Entry 8U6Y (electron microscopy, 2.80 A resolution); this record covers chains A and G of the 34 polymer chains in the assembly.

Chain A:
Name: Proteasome subunit alpha type-1
Source organism: Saccharomyces cerevisiae S288C
Notes: EC 3.4.25.1
Reference sequence: P21243 (PSA1_YEAST); numbering as in UniProt (aligned over 1-252)
Chain sequence (252 residues; row label = number of the first residue in the row):
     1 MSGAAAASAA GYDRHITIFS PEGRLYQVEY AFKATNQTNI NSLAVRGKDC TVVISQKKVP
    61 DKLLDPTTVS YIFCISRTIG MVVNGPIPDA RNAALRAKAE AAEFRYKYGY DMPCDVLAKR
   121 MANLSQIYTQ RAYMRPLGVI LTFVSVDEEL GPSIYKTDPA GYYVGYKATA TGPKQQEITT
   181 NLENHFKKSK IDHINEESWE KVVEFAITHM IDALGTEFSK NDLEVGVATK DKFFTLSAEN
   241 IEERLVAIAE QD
Unresolved in the structure: 1-10, 187-196, 252

Chain G:
Name: Proteasome subunit alpha type-7
Source organism: Saccharomyces cerevisiae S288C
Notes: EC 3.4.25.1
Reference sequence: P21242 (PSA7_YEAST); residues 1-288 here = UniProt positions 1-288
Chain sequence (288 residues; numbered 1 to 288; the number before each row is that of its first residue):
     1 MTSIGTGYDL SNSVFSPDGR NFQVEYAVKA VENGTTSIGI KCNDGVVFAV EKLITSKLLV
    61 PQKNVKIQVV DRHIGCVYSG LIPDGRHLVN RGREEAASFK KLYKTPIPIP AFADRLGQYV
   121 QAHTLYNSVR PFGVSTIFGG VDKNGAHLYM LEPSGSYWGY KGAATGKGRQ SAKAELEKLV
   181 DHHPEGLSAR EAVKQAAKII YLAHEDNKEK DFELEISWCS LSETNGLHKF VKGDLLQEAI
   241 DFAQKEINGD DDEDEDDSDN VMSSDDENAP VATNANATTD QEGDIHLE
Unresolved in the structure: 1, 53-56, 185-186, 203-212, 244-288
Swiss-Prot annotation at these positions:
  - modified residue: Thr-2 (N-acetylthreonine)

How chain A and chain G interact:
Pairs across the interface (46; chain A residue first):
  Arg-14(A) / Tyr-8(G)  hydrogen bond
  His-15(A) / Gly-7(G)  hydrogen bond (side chain-backbone)
  Gln-27(A) / Ser-13(G)
  Gln-27(A) / Val-14(G)
  Gln-27(A) / Phe-15(G)
  Tyr-30(A) / Ser-16(G)
  Tyr-30(A) / Pro-17(G)  hydrophobic
  Tyr-30(A) / Gly-19(G)
  Lys-33(A) / Pro-17(G)
  Ala-34(A) / Gly-19(G)
  Gln-37(A) / Asp-18(G)
  Gln-37(A) / Arg-20(G)
  Lys-62(A) / Lys-161(G)  hydrogen bond (backbone-side chain)
  Lys-62(A) / Glu-177(G)
  Lys-62(A) / Asp-181(G)  salt bridge
  Leu-63(A) / Tyr-160(G)
  Leu-63(A) / Lys-161(G)  hydrogen bond (backbone-backbone)
  Leu-63(A) / Gly-162(G)
  Leu-63(A) / Lys-173(G)
  Leu-63(A) / Leu-176(G)
  Leu-63(A) / Glu-177(G)
  Leu-63(A) / Val-180(G)  hydrophobic
  Leu-64(A) / Trp-158(G)  hydrophobic
  Leu-64(A) / Gly-159(G)
  Asp-65(A) / Gly-159(G)  hydrogen bond (backbone-backbone)
  Thr-68(A) / Tyr-149(G)
  Thr-68(A) / Trp-158(G)
  Thr-68(A) / Gly-159(G)  hydrogen bond (side chain-backbone)
  Val-69(A) / Trp-158(G)  hydrophobic
  Tyr-71(A) / Trp-158(G)
  Ile-87(A) / Ser-156(G)
  Ile-87(A) / Trp-158(G)  hydrophobic
  Pro-88(A) / Gln-121(G)
  Pro-88(A) / Ser-154(G)
  Asp-89(A) / Gln-121(G)  hydrogen bond
  Arg-91(A) / Gln-118(G)
  Arg-91(A) / Tyr-157(G)  hydrogen bond (side chain-backbone)
  Arg-91(A) / Trp-158(G)
  Asn-92(A) / Gln-118(G)
  Asn-92(A) / Gln-121(G)
  Leu-95(A) / Gln-118(G)
  Arg-135(A) / Ser-13(G)
  Arg-135(A) / Phe-15(G)
  Arg-135(A) / Thr-124(G)  hydrogen bond (side chain-backbone)
  Arg-135(A) / Leu-125(G)
  Pro-136(A) / Phe-15(G)
Other interface residues (no listed pair), chain A (27 interface residues in all): Ala-31, Ser-70, Tyr-133, Leu-137, Gly-138
Other interface residues (no listed pair), chain G (34 interface residues in all): Ser-11, Lys-41, Asp-114, Tyr-126, Asn-127, Gly-155

In short:
The interface between chain A and chain G involves 27 residues on one side and 34 on the other; the contacts
include 9 hydrogen bonds and 1 salt bridge. Among the polar pairs are Lys-62(A)/Asp-181(G), Arg-14(A)/Tyr-8(G)
and His-15(A)/Gly-7(G).
Here chain A is Proteasome subunit alpha type-1 and chain G is Proteasome subunit alpha type-7, both from
Saccharomyces cerevisiae S288C. Entry 8U6Y (Preholo-Proteasome from Beta 3 D205 deletion) was determined by
electron microscopy together with 8U7U from the same study.
